8R83 - chains N and L of the 12 polymer chains in the assembly; structure by electron microscopy, 3.57 A resolution.

Chain N:
Molecule: CD5 antigen-like
Organism: Homo sapiens
UniProt: O43866 (CD5L_HUMAN); numbering as in UniProt (aligned over 20-347)
Amino-acid sequence (328 residues; row label = number of the first residue in the row):
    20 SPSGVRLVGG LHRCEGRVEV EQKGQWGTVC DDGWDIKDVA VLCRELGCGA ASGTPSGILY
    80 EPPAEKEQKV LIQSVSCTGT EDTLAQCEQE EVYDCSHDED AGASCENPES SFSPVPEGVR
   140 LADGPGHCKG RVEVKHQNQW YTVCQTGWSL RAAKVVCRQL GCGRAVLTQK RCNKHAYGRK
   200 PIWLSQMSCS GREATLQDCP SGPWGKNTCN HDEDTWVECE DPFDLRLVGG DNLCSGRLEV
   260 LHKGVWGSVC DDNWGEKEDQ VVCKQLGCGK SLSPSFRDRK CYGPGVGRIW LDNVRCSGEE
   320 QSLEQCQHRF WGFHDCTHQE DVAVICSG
Not modelled in the structure: 20-131
Disulfides: C147-C181, C163-C228, C176-C238, C208-C218, C253-C287, C269-C335, C282-C345, C315-C325
Ion coordination: Ca2+ site 1: D270, D271, E339 (shared with 1 residue of chain J); Ca2+ site 2: D271, D311, N312, D334
Curated features (UniProtKB/Swiss-Prot):
  - mutagenesis: S123 (S123A: No effect; when associated with 129-A--A-132), S129 to S132 (No effect; when associated with A-123)
What the authors report for this chain:
  - contacts within the chain: R183-E239 (salt bridge), E239-H261, E239-K262, F242-V259 (hydrophobic contact)
  - Ca2+ coordination: D270, D271, D311, N312, D334, E339
  - mutagenesis - D270A, D311A, N312A, D334A: decreased binding to IgM
  - mutagenesis - D50A, D51A: unchanged binding to IgM
  - mutagenesis - C191S: decreased binding to DAMPs

Chain L:
Molecule: Ig-like domain-containing protein
Organism: Homo sapiens
UniProt: A0A7N5JWI9 (A0A7N5JWI9_AILME); residues 229-576 here correspond to UniProt positions 106-453 (UniProt number = residue number - 123)
Amino-acid sequence (361 residues; numbered 216 to 576; the number before each row is that of its first residue):
   216 DYKDDDDKGS GSGIAELPPK VSVFVPPRDG FFGNPRKSKL ICQATGFSPR QIQVSWLREG
   276 KQVGSGVTTD QVQAEAKESG PTTYKVTSTL TIKESDWLSQ SMFTCRVDHR GLTFQQNASS
   336 MCVPDQDTAI RVFAIPPSFA SIFLTKSTKL TCLVTDLTTY DSVTISWTRQ NGEAVKTHTN
   396 ISESHPNATF SAVGEASICE DDWNSGERFT CTVTHTDLPS PLKQTISRPK GVALHRPDVY
   456 LLPPAREQLN LRESATITCL VTGFSPADVF VQWMQRGQPL SPEKYVTSAP MPEPQAPGRY
   516 FAHSILTVSE EEWNTGETYT CVVAHEALPN RVTERTVDKS TGKPTLYNVS LVMSDTAGTC
   576 Y
Not modelled in the structure: 216-344
Disulfides: C367-C426, C474-C536
Construct notes: expression tag (216-228)
What the authors report for this chain:
  - post-translational modification sites: N563
  - binding site for N-acetylglucosamine: N563

How chain N and chain L interact:
Contacting residue pairs (6; chain N residue first):
  Q188(N) - K361(L)
  C191(N) - C414(L)  disulfide
  N229(N) - H393(L)
  H230(N) - K364(L)
  H230(N) - H393(L)
  E232(N) - S412(L)
Interface residues without a listed pair, chain N (9 interface residues in all): L186, T187, K189, K193
Interface residues without a listed pair, chain L (9 interface residues in all): S362, R384, E410, D416
Inter-chain disulfides: C191(N)-C414(L)
The authors on this interface:
  - pairs named by the authors: C191(N)-C414(L) (covalent link)

Overview:
The chain N/chain L interface involves 9 residues from each chain, with 1 disulfide bond. The authors report a
contact between C191(N) and C414(L). The paper reports a binding site for N-acetylglucosamine at N563(L);
D270A, D311A and N312A of chain N, among others, reduce binding to IgM; 7 substitutions were tested in all.
Here chain N is CD5 antigen-like and chain L is Ig-like domain-containing protein, both from Homo sapiens.
Entry 8R83 (pentameric IgMFc-AIM complex global refinement) was determined by electron microscopy together
with 8R84 from the same study.
